PDB entry 5F8L | X-ray diffraction, 2.81 A resolution | chains A and B of the 3 polymer chains in the assembly

Chain A:
Protein: Genome polyprotein
Source organism: Enterovirus A71
Notes: EC 2.7.7.48
UniProtKB: E5RPG2 (E5RPG2_9ENTO); residues 1-462 here correspond to UniProt positions 1732-2193 (UniProt number = residue number + 1731)
Sequence (468 residues; each row starts with the number of its first residue):
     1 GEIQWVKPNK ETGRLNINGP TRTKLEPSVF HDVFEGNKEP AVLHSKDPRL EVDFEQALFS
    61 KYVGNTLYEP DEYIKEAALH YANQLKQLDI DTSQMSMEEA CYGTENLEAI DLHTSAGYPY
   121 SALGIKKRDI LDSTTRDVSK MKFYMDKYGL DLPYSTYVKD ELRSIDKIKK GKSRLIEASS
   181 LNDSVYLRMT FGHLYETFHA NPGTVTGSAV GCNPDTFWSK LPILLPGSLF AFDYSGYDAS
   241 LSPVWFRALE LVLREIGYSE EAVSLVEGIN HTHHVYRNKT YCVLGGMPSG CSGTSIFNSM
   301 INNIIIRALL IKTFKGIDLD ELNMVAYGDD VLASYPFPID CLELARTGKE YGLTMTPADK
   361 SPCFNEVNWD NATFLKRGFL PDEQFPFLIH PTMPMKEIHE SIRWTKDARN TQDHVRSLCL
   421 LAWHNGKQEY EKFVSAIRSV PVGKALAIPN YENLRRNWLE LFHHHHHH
Unresolved in the structure: 463-468
Construct notes: expression tag (463-468)
Ion coordination: Zn2+: His271, His273, Cys282, Glu343
From the paper describing this entry:
  - binding site for the 35-nt RNA strand (chain B): Thr114, Ser115, Lys127, Arg188

Chain B:
Molecule: 35-nt RNA strand
Sequence (35 nucleotides; numbered 583 to 617; the number before each row is that of its first residue):
   583 GGGAGAUGAA AGUCUCCAGG UCUCUCUCGU CGAAA
Unresolved in the structure: 583-598, 611-617

Interface between chain A and chain B:
Contacting residue pairs - 37 pairs, chain A then chain B:
  Pro20(A) - C599(B)  base contact
  Glu108(A) - U603(B)  phosphate contact
  Thr114(A) - A600(B)  hydrogen bond to the phosphate
  Thr114(A) - G601(B)  hydrogen bond to the phosphate
  Ser115(A) - C599(B)  sugar contact
  Ser115(A) - A600(B)  hydrogen bond to the phosphate
  Ser121(A) - C599(B)  hydrogen bond to the phosphate
  Lys127(A) - G601(B)  salt bridge to the phosphate
  Tyr157(A) - C599(B)  sugar contact
  Ile176(A) - A600(B)  base contact
  Glu177(A) - A600(B)  sugar contact
  Ala178(A) - A600(B)  sugar contact
  Ser179(A) - A600(B)  hydrogen bond to the sugar
  Arg188(A) - G602(B)  salt bridge to the phosphate
  His199(A) - G602(B)  phosphate contact
  His199(A) - U603(B)  salt bridge to the phosphate
  Val210(A) - U603(B)  sugar contact
  Gly211(A) - U603(B)  hydrogen bond to the sugar
  Gly211(A) - C604(B)  sugar contact
  Cys212(A) - U603(B)  sugar contact
  Cys212(A) - C604(B)  sugar contact
  Asn213(A) - C604(B)  hydrogen bond to the sugar
  Asn213(A) - U605(B)  sugar contact
  Pro214(A) - C604(B)  sugar contact
  Ser289(A) - A600(B)  base contact
  Gly290(A) - A600(B)  hydrogen bond to the sugar
  Gly290(A) - G601(B)  sugar contact
  Cys291(A) - G601(B)  hydrogen bond to the sugar
  Ser292(A) - G601(B)  sugar contact
  Gly293(A) - G601(B)  hydrogen bond to the sugar
  Thr294(A) - G601(B)  sugar contact
  Ser295(A) - G601(B)  hydrogen bond to the base
  Tyr327(A) - G602(B)  hydrogen bond to the base
  Tyr327(A) - U603(B)  sugar contact
  Asp413(A) - U607(B)  sugar contact
  Leu420(A) - U605(B)  sugar contact
  Leu420(A) - C606(B)  sugar contact
Also at the interface, not in a pair above, chain A (33 interface residues in all): Leu107, Asp111, Lys159, Ser184, Arg416

Overview:
33 residues of chain A and 9 residues of chain B are in contact; the contacts include 12 hydrogen bonds and 3
salt bridges. Polar pairs include Ser295(A)-G601(B), Tyr327(A)-G602(B) and Ser179(A)-A600(B). From the paper:
a binding site for the 35-nt RNA strand (chain B) at Thr114(A), Ser115(A) and Lys127(A) among others.
Chain A is Genome polyprotein (Enterovirus A71) and chain B is a 35-nt RNA strand; the structure, Enterovirus
71 Polymerase Elongation Complex (C3S1 Form), was determined by X-ray diffraction (same publication as 5F8G,
5F8H, 5F8I, 5F8J, 5F8M and 5F8N).
